1CZ8 - chains V and Y of the 6 polymer chains in the assembly; structure by X-ray diffraction, 2.40 A resolution.

== Chain V ==
Protein: Vascular endothelial growth factor A
From: Homo sapiens
Notes: fragment: receptor binding fragment
UniProtKB: P15692 (VEGFA_HUMAN); residues 14-107 here correspond to UniProt positions 40-133 (UniProt number = residue number + 26)
Chain sequence (94 residues; row label = number of the first residue in the row):
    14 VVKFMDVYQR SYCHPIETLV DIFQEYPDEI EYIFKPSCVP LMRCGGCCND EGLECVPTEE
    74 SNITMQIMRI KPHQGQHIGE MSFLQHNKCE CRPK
Cystine bridges: C26-C68, C57-C102, C61-C104

== Chain Y ==
Protein: Heavy chain of neutralizing antibody
From: Mus musculus
Notes: antibody fragment or engineered binder
Chain sequence (231 residues; numbered 1 to 231; the number before each row is that of its first residue):
     1 EVQLVESGGG LVQPGGSLRL SCAASGYDFT HYGMNWVRQA PGKGLEWVGW INTYTGEPTY
    61 AADFKRRFTF SLDTSKSTAY LQMNSLRAED TAVYYCAKYP YYYGTSHWYF DVWGQGTLVT
   121 VSSASTKGPS VFPLAPSSKS TSGGTAALGC LVKDYFPEPV TVSWNSGALT SGVHTFPAVL
   181 QSSGLYSLSS VVTVPSSSLG TQTYICNVNH KPSNTKVDKK VEPKSCDKTH L
Disordered / not traced: 138-143, 225-231
Cystine bridges: C22-C96, C150-C206

== How chain V and chain Y interact ==
Contacting residue pairs (46):
  Y45(V) - S106(Y)
  K48(V) - Y54(Y)
  Q79(V) - Y101(Y)  hydrogen bond
  I80(V) - Y102(Y)  hydrogen bond (backbone-side chain)
  M81(V) - T30(Y)
  M81(V) - H31(Y)
  M81(V) - Y54(Y)  hydrophobic
  R82(V) - Y102(Y)
  R82(V) - G104(Y)  hydrogen bond (side chain-backbone)
  R82(V) - S106(Y)
  I83(V) - N52(Y)
  H86(V) - W50(Y)  hydrogen bond (backbone-side chain)
  H86(V) - T59(Y)
  Q87(V) - W50(Y)  hydrogen bond (backbone-side chain)
  Q87(V) - Y99(Y)  hydrogen bond (backbone-side chain)
  Q87(V) - W108(Y)  hydrogen bond
  G88(V) - W50(Y)
  G88(V) - Y99(Y)
  G88(V) - W108(Y)
  Q89(V) - T30(Y)
  Q89(V) - H31(Y)
  Q89(V) - Y32(Y)
  Q89(V) - G33(Y)  hydrogen bond (backbone-backbone)
  Q89(V) - W50(Y)
  Q89(V) - N52(Y)  hydrogen bond
  Q89(V) - T53(Y)  hydrogen bond
  Q89(V) - Y54(Y)
  Q89(V) - Y99(Y)
  Q89(V) - W108(Y)
  H90(V) - H31(Y)
  H90(V) - Y32(Y)
  H90(V) - P100(Y)  hydrogen bond (side chain-backbone)
  H90(V) - Y102(Y)
  H90(V) - S106(Y)  hydrogen bond
  H90(V) - W108(Y)
  I91(V) - H31(Y)  hydrogen bond (backbone-backbone)
  I91(V) - Y32(Y)
  I91(V) - Y101(Y)
  I91(V) - Y102(Y)  hydrogen bond (backbone-backbone)
  G92(V) - Y101(Y)
  G92(V) - Y102(Y)  hydrogen bond (backbone-side chain)
  E93(V) - Y101(Y)  hydrogen bond
  E93(V) - Y102(Y)  hydrogen bond (backbone-backbone)
  E93(V) - Y103(Y)
  E93(V) - G104(Y)  hydrogen bond (backbone-backbone)
  M94(V) - Y102(Y)
Interface residues without a listed pair, chain V (17 interface residues in all): K84
Interface residues without a listed pair, chain Y (20 interface residues in all): I51, T105, H107

== Summary ==
Chain V and chain Y form an interface of 17 and 20 residues respectively, with 18 hydrogen bonds. Polar
contacts include Q79(V)-Y101(Y), I80(V)-Y102(Y) and R82(V)-G104(Y).
Chain V is Vascular endothelial growth factor A (Homo sapiens) and chain Y is Heavy chain of neutralizing
antibody (Mus musculus); the structure, Vascular endothelial growth factor in complex with an affinity matured
antibody, was determined by X-ray diffraction.
